Entry 1Z1G (X-ray diffraction, 4.40 A resolution (low resolution: residue-level contacts below are approximate; hydrogen-bond / salt-bridge calls are withheld)); this record covers chains J and A of the 12 polymer chains in the assembly.

== Chain J ==
Molecule: 29-nt DNA strand
Sequence (29 nucleotides; row label = number of the first residue in the row):
     1 CGCTCAAGTT TATATTAAAA AGCAGAGTT

== Chain A ==
Name: Integrase
Organism: Enterobacteria phage lambda
UniProt: P03700 (VINT_LAMBD); residue numbers follow UniProt; this construct covers 1-356
Chain sequence (356 residues; numbered 1 to 356; the number before each row is that of its first residue):
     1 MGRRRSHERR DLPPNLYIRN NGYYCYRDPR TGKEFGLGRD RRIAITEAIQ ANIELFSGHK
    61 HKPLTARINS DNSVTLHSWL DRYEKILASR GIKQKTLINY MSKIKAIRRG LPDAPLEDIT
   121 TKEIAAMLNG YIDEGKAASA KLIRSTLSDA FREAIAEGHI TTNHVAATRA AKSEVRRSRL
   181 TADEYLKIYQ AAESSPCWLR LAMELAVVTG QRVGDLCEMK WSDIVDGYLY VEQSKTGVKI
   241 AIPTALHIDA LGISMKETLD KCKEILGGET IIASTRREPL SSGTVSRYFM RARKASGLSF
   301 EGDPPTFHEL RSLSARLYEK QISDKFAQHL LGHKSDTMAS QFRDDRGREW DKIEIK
Disordered / not traced: 1-7
Differences from the reference sequence: modified residue (1, 101, 127, 203, 219, 255, 290, 338); engineered mutation Phe342 (Tyr in P03700)
Modified residues: Mse1 (selenomethionine); Mse101, Mse127, Mse203, Mse219, Mse255, Mse290, Mse338 (selenomethionine; parent Met)
Swiss-Prot annotation at these positions:
  - active site: Arg212, Lys235, His308, Arg311, His333
  - mutagenesis: Glu47 (E47A: Complete loss of interaction with the integrase)
What the authors report for this chain:
  - binding site for the 25-nt DNA strand: Asn15, Asn20
  - binding site for the 25-nt DNA strand: Glu34, Gly36
  - specificity-determining residues: Tyr17, Arg27
  - mutagenesis - Y342F: abolished catalytic activity (citing earlier work)

== Chain J / chain A interface ==
Pairs across the interface (31; chain J residue first):
  DA14(J) - Lys172(A)
  DT15(J) - Lys172(A)
  DA18(J) - Arg90(A)
  DA18(J) - Tyr100(A)
  DA19(J) - Arg90(A)
  DA19(J) - Ile92(A)
  DA19(J) - Thr96(A)
  DA19(J) - Tyr100(A)
  DA20(J) - Ile92(A)
  DA20(J) - Lys93(A)
  DA20(J) - Thr96(A)
  DA20(J) - Lys235(A)
  DA21(J) - Lys93(A)
  DA21(J) - Asn99(A)
  DA21(J) - Ser234(A)
  DA21(J) - Lys235(A)
  DG22(J) - Asn99(A)
  DG22(J) - Arg212(A)
  DG22(J) - Val213(A)
  DG22(J) - Gly214(A)
  DC23(J) - Val213(A)
  DC23(J) - Ser286(A)
  DC23(J) - Thr306(A)
  DC23(J) - Phe307(A)
  DC23(J) - His308(A)
  DA24(J) - Arg287(A)
  DA24(J) - Mse290(A)
  DA24(J) - Arg293(A)
  DA24(J) - Thr306(A)
  DG25(J) - Arg287(A)
  DA26(J) - Arg287(A)
Other interface residues (no listed pair), chain J (12 interface residues in all): DA17
Other interface residues (no listed pair), chain A (26 interface residues in all): Lys95, Leu142, Arg144, Asp149, Arg152, Arg177, Ser282

== In short ==
12 residues of chain J face 26 of chain A across their interface. From UniProt: 5 active-site residues and one
mutagenesis site on chain A. The paper reports a binding site for the 25-nt DNA strand at Asn15(A), Asn20(A)
and Glu34(A) among others; Y342F of chain A abolishes catalytic activity.
Here chain J is a 29-nt DNA strand and chain A is Integrase (Enterobacteria phage lambda). Entry 1Z1G (Crystal
structure of a lambda integrase tetramer bound to a Holliday junction) was determined by X-ray diffraction,
deposited together with 1Z19 and 1Z1B.
